PDB entry 9GD8 | electron microscopy, 3.30 A resolution | chains A and D of the 6 polymer chains in the assembly

== Chain A (and D) ==
Protein: Nucleoside diphosphate kinase A
From: Homo sapiens
Notes: EC 2.7.4.6; chain D of this document is another copy of the same molecule, construct and numbering; everything in this record applies to it too
UniProt: P15531 (NDKA_HUMAN); numbering as in UniProt (aligned over 1-152)
Sequence (159 residues; row label = number of the first residue in the row; numbers below 1 keep their minus sign (Met-6 is residue -6)):
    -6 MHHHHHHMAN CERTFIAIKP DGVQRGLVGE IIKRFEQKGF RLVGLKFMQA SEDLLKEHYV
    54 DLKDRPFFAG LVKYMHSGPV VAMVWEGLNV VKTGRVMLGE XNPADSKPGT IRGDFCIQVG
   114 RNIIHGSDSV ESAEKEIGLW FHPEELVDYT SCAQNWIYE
Not modelled in the structure: -6 to 1, 142-152
Differences from the reference sequence: initiating methionine (-6); expression tag (-5 to 0); engineered mutation DISEP_94 (Thr in P15531)
Modified positions: DISEP (diphosphoserine) at position 94
UniProt features mapped onto this chain:
  - active site: His118 (Pros-phosphohistidine intermediate)
  - binding site (ATP): Lys12, Phe60, Arg88, Arg105, Asn115
  - modified residue (Phosphoserine): Ser120, Ser122, Ser125
  - cross-link: Lys100 (Glycyl lysine isopeptide (Lys-Gly) (interchain with G-Cter in ubiquitin))
Reported in the primary citation:
  - catalytic residues: His118
  - mutagenesis - H118F: abolished catalytic activity (NDP kinase assay)

== How chain A and chain D interact ==
Contacting residue pairs - 19 pairs, chain A then chain D:
  Gly19(A) - Glu29(D)
  Val21(A) - Ile25(D)  hydrophobic
  Gly22(A) - Gly22(D)
  Gly22(A) - Lys26(D)
  Glu23(A) - Lys26(D)  salt bridge
  Glu23(A) - Glu29(D)
  Ile25(A) - Val21(D)  hydrophobic
  Ile25(A) - Ile25(D)  hydrophobic
  Lys26(A) - Gly22(D)
  Lys26(A) - Glu23(D)  salt bridge
  Glu29(A) - Gly19(D)
  Glu29(A) - Glu23(D)
  Leu35(A) - Phe40(D)
  Leu38(A) - Leu38(D)
  Leu38(A) - Lys39(D)
  Leu38(A) - Phe40(D)
  Lys39(A) - Leu38(D)
  Phe40(A) - Leu35(D)
  Phe40(A) - Leu38(D)
Also at the interface, not in a pair above, chain A (17 interface residues in all): Leu20, Val36, Gly37, Pro72, Glu138, Val140
Also at the interface, not in a pair above, chain D (17 interface residues in all): Leu20, Val36, Gly37, Pro72, Glu138, Val140

== Summary ==
Chain A and chain D each contribute 17 residues to their interface; the contacts include 2 salt bridges. Its
one salt-bridged contact is Glu23(A)-Lys26(D). UniProt lists active-site residue His118(A) and 5 ATP-binding
residues on chain A. The paper reports the catalytic residue His118(A); H118F of chain A abolishes catalytic
activity (NDP kinase assay).
Chain A and chain D are both Nucleoside diphosphate kinase A (Homo sapiens); the structure, NME1
94-Diphosphoserine, was determined by electron microscopy (same publication as 9GD6 and 9GD9).
